6BJV - chains A and B of the 4 polymer chains in the assembly; structure by X-ray diffraction, 2.20 A resolution.

Chain A (and B):
Protein: RNA silencing suppressor p19
From: Carnation Italian ringspot virus
Notes: chain B of this document is another copy of the same molecule, construct and numbering; everything in this record applies to it too
Reference sequence: Q66104 (P19_CIRV); residues 1-172 here = UniProt positions 1-172
Sequence (172 residues; each row starts with the number of its first residue):
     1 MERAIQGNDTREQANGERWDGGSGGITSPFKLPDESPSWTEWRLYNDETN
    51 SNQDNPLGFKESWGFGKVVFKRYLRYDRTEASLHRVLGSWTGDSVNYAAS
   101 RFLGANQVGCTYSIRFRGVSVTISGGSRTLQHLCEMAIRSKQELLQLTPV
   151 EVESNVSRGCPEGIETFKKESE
Disordered / not traced: 1, 150-172 (chain B: 1-2, 149-172)
Reported in the primary citation:
  - binding site for the 21-nt RNA strand: Trp-39, Trp-42
  - mutagenesis - T111H (50-fold), T111S (50-fold): increased binding to miR-122 (citing earlier work)
  - mutagenesis - T111A (>5-fold): decreased binding to miR-122 duplex (citing earlier work)
  - mutagenesis - T111H, T111S: unchanged binding to the 21-nt RNA strand (citing earlier work)

Interface between chain A and chain B:
Residue-residue contacts (29; chain A residue first):
  Gly-118(A) / Ser-124(B)
  Gly-118(A) / Gly-125(B)
  Gly-118(A) / Thr-129(B)
  Val-119(A) / Ser-124(B)
  Val-119(A) / His-132(B)
  Val-119(A) / Leu-133(B)  hydrophobic
  Ser-120(A) / Thr-122(B)
  Ser-120(A) / Ile-123(B)
  Ser-120(A) / Ser-124(B)  hydrogen bond (backbone-backbone)
  Val-121(A) / Thr-122(B)
  Val-121(A) / Met-136(B)  hydrophobic
  Thr-122(A) / Ser-120(B)
  Thr-122(A) / Val-121(B)
  Thr-122(A) / Thr-122(B)  hydrogen bond (backbone-backbone)
  Ile-123(A) / Ser-120(B)
  Ile-123(A) / Val-121(B)  hydrophobic
  Ser-124(A) / Val-119(B)
  Ser-124(A) / Ser-120(B)  hydrogen bond (backbone-backbone)
  Gly-125(A) / Gly-118(B)
  Thr-129(A) / Gly-118(B)
  Leu-133(A) / Val-119(B)  hydrophobic
  Met-136(A) / Val-121(B)  hydrophobic
  Met-136(A) / Ser-140(B)
  Met-136(A) / Leu-144(B)
  Met-136(A) / Leu-147(B)  hydrophobic
  Arg-139(A) / Glu-143(B)  salt bridge
  Leu-147(A) / Met-136(B)  hydrophobic
  Leu-147(A) / Arg-139(B)
  Pro-149(A) / His-132(B)
Also at the interface, not in a pair above, chain A (21 interface residues in all): Arg-117, Gly-126, His-132, Ser-140, Glu-143, Leu-144, Thr-148
Also at the interface, not in a pair above, chain B (19 interface residues in all): Arg-117, Gly-126

Summary:
Chain A and chain B form an interface of 21 and 19 residues respectively; the contacts include 3 hydrogen
bonds and 1 salt bridge. Polar contacts include Arg-139(A)/Glu-143(B), Ser-120(A)/Ser-124(B) and
Thr-122(A)/Thr-122(B). From the paper: a binding site for the 21-nt RNA strand at Trp-39(A) and Trp-42(A);
T111H and T111S of chain A increase binding to miR-122.
Chain A and chain B are both RNA silencing suppressor p19 (Carnation Italian ringspot virus); the structure,
CIRV p19 protein in complex with siRNA, was determined by X-ray diffraction (same publication as 6BJG and
6BJH).
